PDB entry 4OLU | X-ray diffraction, 2.20 A resolution | chains G and H of the 3 polymer chains in the assembly

Chain G:
Name: Envelope glycoprotein gp160
Source organism: Human immunodeficiency virus 1
UniProt: Q0ED31 (B1NCW8_9HIV1); the construct has insertions or renumbered stretches relative to UniProt, so the offset changes along the chain: 44-123 = UniProt 43-122; 199-301 = UniProt 201-303; 324-355 = UniProt 325-356; 357-397 = UniProt 357-397; 1 more segments
Chain sequence (353 residues; numbered 44 to 492; 96 numbers in that range are skipped by the numbering (no residue carries them; nothing is unmodelled there); the number before each row is that of its first residue):
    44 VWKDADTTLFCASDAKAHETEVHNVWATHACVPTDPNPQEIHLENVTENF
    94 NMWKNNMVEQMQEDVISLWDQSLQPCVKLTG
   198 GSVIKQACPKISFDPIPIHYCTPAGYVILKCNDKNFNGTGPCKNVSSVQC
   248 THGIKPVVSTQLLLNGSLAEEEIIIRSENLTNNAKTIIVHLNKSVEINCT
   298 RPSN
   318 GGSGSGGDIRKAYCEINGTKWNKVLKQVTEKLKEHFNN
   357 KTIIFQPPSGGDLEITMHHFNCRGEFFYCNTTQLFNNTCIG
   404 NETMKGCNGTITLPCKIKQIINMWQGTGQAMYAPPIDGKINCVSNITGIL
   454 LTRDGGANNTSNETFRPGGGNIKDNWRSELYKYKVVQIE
Disordered / not traced: 318-324, 404-407
Differences from the reference sequence: linker (124, 198, 318-323)
Disulfide bonds: Cys54-Cys74, Cys119-Cys205, Cys218-Cys247, Cys228-Cys239, Cys296-Cys331, Cys378-Cys445, Cys385-Cys418, Cys395-Cys410
Covalently attached groups: N-acetylglucosamine (NAG) linked to Asn234, Asn241, Asn262, Asn276, Asn289, Asn295, Asn334, Asn386, Asn392, Asn448

Chain H:
Name: Antigen binding fragment of heavy chain: Antibody VRC01
Source organism: Homo sapiens
Notes: antibody fragment or engineered binder
Chain sequence (228 residues; numbered 1 to 216 plus 12 insertion-coded residues; the number before each row is that of its first residue; a row labelled like 82A-82C holds insertion residues (82A, then the next letters in order)):
     1 QVRLSQSGGQMKKPGDSMRISCRASGYEFINCPINWIRLAPGKRPEWMGW
    51 MK
   52A P
    53 RGGAVSYARQLQGRVTMTRDMYSETAFLEL
82A-82C RSL
    83 TSDDTAVYFCTRGKYCTA
100A-100H RDYYNWDF
   101 EHWGQGTPVTVSSASTKGPSVFPLAPSSKSTSGGTAALGCLVKDYFPEPV
   151 TVSWNSGALTSGVHTFPAVLQSSGLYSLSSVVTVPSSSLGTQTYICNVNH
   201 KPSNTKVDKKVEPKSC
Disulfide bonds: Cys22-Cys92, Cys32-Cys98, Cys140-Cys196
What the authors report for this chain:
  - mutagenesis - G54H, G54W: increased binding to Envelope glycoprotein gp160 (chain G)

Chain G / chain H interface:
Contacting residue pairs - 35 pairs, chain G then chain H:
  Lys97(G) - Asp100B(H)  salt bridge
  Glu102(G) - Arg100A(H)  salt bridge
  Asn279(G) - Tyr100D(H)
  Asn279(G) - Trp100F(H)  hydrogen bond
  Asn280(G) - Trp47(H)
  Asn280(G) - Trp50(H)  hydrogen bond
  Asn280(G) - Trp100F(H)
  Ala281(G) - Trp50(H)
  Ala281(G) - Tyr100C(H)  hydrogen bond (backbone-side chain)
  Ala281(G) - Trp100F(H)  hydrophobic
  Lys282(G) - Tyr100C(H)  hydrogen bond (side chain-backbone)
  Ser365(G) - Val57(H)
  Ser365(G) - Tyr59(H)
  Ser365(G) - Gln64(H)  hydrogen bond
  Gly366(G) - Val57(H)
  Gly367(G) - Gly54(H)
  Gly367(G) - Gly55(H)
  Asp368(G) - Gly54(H)  hydrogen bond (backbone-backbone)
  Asp368(G) - Arg71(H)  salt bridge
  Ile371(G) - Gly54(H)
  Ile371(G) - Ala56(H)  hydrophobic
  Asp457(G) - Arg61(H)  hydrogen bond (backbone-side chain)
  Asp457(G) - Gln64(H)
  Gly458(G) - Ala60(H)
  Gly458(G) - Arg61(H)  hydrogen bond (backbone-backbone)
  Gly459(G) - Trp47(H)
  Ala460(G) - Gln62(H)
  Asn461(G) - Arg61(H)  hydrogen bond
  Thr463(G) - Arg61(H)
  Asn465(G) - Arg61(H)
  Glu466(G) - Arg61(H)  salt bridge
  Thr467(G) - Arg61(H)
  Arg469(G) - Gln64(H)
  Lys476(G) - Ala100(H)
  Lys476(G) - Arg100A(H)
Also at the interface, not in a pair above, chain G (26 interface residues in all): Asn99, Gly429, Arg456, Gly473
Also at the interface, not in a pair above, chain H (22 interface residues in all): Lys52, Arg53, Ser58, Asn100E
From the paper, about this interface:
  - epitope / paratope residues, chain H: Arg100A(H), Asp100B(H), Tyr100C(H)

Summary:
26 residues of chain G and 22 residues of chain H are in contact; the contacts include 9 hydrogen bonds and 4
salt bridges. Polar contacts include Lys97(G)-Asp100B(H), Glu102(G)-Arg100A(H) and Asp368(G)-Arg71(H). From
the paper: G54H and G54W of chain H increase binding to Envelope glycoprotein gp160 (chain G);
epitope/paratope residues Arg100A(H), Asp100B(H) and Tyr100C(H).
Here chain G is Envelope glycoprotein gp160 (Human immunodeficiency virus 1) and chain H is Antigen binding
fragment of heavy chain: Antibody VRC01 (Homo sapiens). Entry 4OLU (Crystal structure of antibody VRC07 in
complex with clade A/E 93TH057 HIV-1 gp120 core) was determined by X-ray diffraction (same publication as
4OLV, 4OLW, 4OLX, 4OLY, 4OLZ, 4OM0 and 4OM1).
